Entry 3SHJ (X-ray diffraction, 2.80 A resolution); this record covers chains V and W of the 28 polymer chains in the assembly.

[Chain V]
Name: Proteasome component PUP1
Organism: Saccharomyces cerevisiae
Notes: EC 3.4.25.1
Reference sequence: P25043 (PSB7_YEAST); the construct lacks a stretch of the UniProt sequence and is renumbered around it, so the offset changes along the chain: 1-91 = UniProt 30-120; 93-105 = UniProt 121-133; 106-187 = UniProt 135-216; 189-223 = UniProt 217-251
Amino-acid sequence (222 residues; row label = number of the first residue in the row; note: 2 numbers in that range are skipped by the numbering (no residue carries them; nothing is unmodelled there)):
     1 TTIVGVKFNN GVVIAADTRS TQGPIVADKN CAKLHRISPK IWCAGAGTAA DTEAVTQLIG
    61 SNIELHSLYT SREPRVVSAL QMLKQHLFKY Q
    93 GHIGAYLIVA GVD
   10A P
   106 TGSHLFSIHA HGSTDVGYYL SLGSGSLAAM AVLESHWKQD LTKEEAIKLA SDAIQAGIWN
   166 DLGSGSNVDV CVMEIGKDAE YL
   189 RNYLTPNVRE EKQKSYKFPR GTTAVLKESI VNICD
UniProt features mapped onto this chain:
  - active site: Thr1 (Nucleophile)

[Chain W]
Name: Proteasome component PUP3
Organism: Saccharomyces cerevisiae
Notes: EC 3.4.25.1
Reference sequence: P25451 (PSB3_YEAST); the construct lacks a stretch of the UniProt sequence and is renumbered around it, so the offset changes along the chain: -8 to -1 = UniProt 2-9; 1-36 = UniProt 10-45; 38-105 = UniProt 46-113; 106-122 = UniProt 117-133; 2 more segments
Amino-acid sequence (204 residues; each row starts with the number of its first residue; note: 3 numbers in that range are skipped by the numbering (no residue carries them; nothing is unmodelled there); a row labelled like 10A-10C holds insertion residues (10A, then the next letters in order); numbers below 1 keep their minus sign (Ser-8 is residue -8)):
    -8 SDPSSING
     1 GIVVAMTGKD CVAIACDLRL GSQSLGVSNK FEKIFH
    38 YGHVFLGITG LATDVTTLNE MFRYKTNLYK LKEERAIEPE TFTQLVSSSL YERRFGPYFV
    98 GPVVAGIN
10A-10C SKS
   106 GKPFIAGFDL IGCIDEA
   12A K
   123 DFIVSGTASD QLFGMCESLY EPNLEPEDLF ETISQALLNA ADRDALSGWG AVVYIIK
   181 KDEVVKRYLK MRQD
UniProt features mapped onto this chain:
  - modified residue: Ser22 (Phosphoserine)
  - cross-link: Lys62 (Glycyl lysine isopeptide (Lys-Gly) (interchain with G-Cter in ubiquitin))

[Chain V / chain W interface]
Residue-residue contacts (66; chain V residue first):
  Ile25(V) with Asp132(W); Phe135(W), hydrophobic
  Val26(V) with Phe135(W)
  Ala27(V) with Asp120(W); Phe135(W), hydrophobic
  Asp28(V) with Asp120(W); Glu121(W)
  Lys29(V) with Glu139(W), salt bridge
  Thr48(V) with Arg91(W); Ile116(W)
  Ala49(V) with Cys118(W), hydrophobic
  Ala50(V) with Tyr88(W); Ile116(W), hydrophobic; Cys118(W)
  Asp51(V) with Tyr88(W), hydrogen bond; Arg91(W), salt bridge
  Ala54(V) with Tyr88(W)
  Tyr90(V) with Phe92(W), hydrophobic
  His94(V) with Arg91(W), hydrogen bond (backbone-side chain); Phe92(W)
  Ile95(V) with Tyr88(W); Phe92(W), hydrophobic
  Arg197(V) with Glu139(W), salt bridge
  Lys200(V) with Ser140(W), hydrogen bond (side chain-backbone); Tyr142(W), hydrogen bond (side chain-backbone)
  Ser203(V) with Glu143(W), hydrogen bond
  Tyr204(V) with Ser140(W); Leu141(W), hydrophobic
  Lys205(V) with Glu143(W); Asp150(W), salt bridge
  Phe206(V) with Leu141(W), hydrophobic; Glu153(W); Gln157(W)
  Arg208(V) with Glu149(W), salt bridge; Asp150(W), salt bridge; Glu153(W)
  Gly209(V) with Glu153(W), hydrogen bond (backbone-side chain)
  Thr210(V) with Glu153(W)
  Thr211(V) with Phe152(W); Glu153(W), hydrogen bond; Ser156(W); Gln157(W), hydrogen bond; Leu189(W)
  Ala212(V) with Leu189(W); Lys190(W), hydrogen bond (backbone-backbone)
  Val213(V) with Phe152(W), hydrophobic; Tyr188(W)
  Leu214(V) with Tyr188(W), hydrogen bond (backbone-backbone); Leu189(W); Lys190(W)
  Lys215(V) with Arg187(W); Tyr188(W), hydrogen bond (backbone-backbone)
  Glu216(V) with Lys186(W); Arg187(W), salt bridge
  Ser217(V) with Val185(W); Lys186(W), hydrogen bond (backbone-backbone)
  Ile218(V) with Val184(W)
  Val219(V) with His36(W); Tyr176(W), hydrophobic; Val184(W), hydrogen bond (backbone-backbone); Lys186(W)
  Asn220(V) with His36(W)
  Ile221(V) with Gly39(W); His40(W); Val184(W), hydrophobic
  Asp223(V) with Lys67(W), salt bridge
Interface residues without a listed pair, chain V (37 interface residues in all): Gln22, Gly96, Pro207
Interface residues without a listed pair, chain W (40 interface residues in all): Phe42, Asp114, Gly117, Asp123, Leu146, Glu147, Thr154, Leu160

[Summary]
37 residues of chain V and 40 residues of chain W are in contact; the contacts include 13 hydrogen bonds and 8
salt bridges. Polar pairs include Lys29(V)-Glu139(W), Asp51(V)-Arg91(W) and Arg197(V)-Glu139(W). UniProt lists
active-site residue Thr1(V) on chain V.
Chain V is Proteasome component PUP1 and chain W is Proteasome component PUP3, both from Saccharomyces
cerevisiae; the structure, Proteasome in complex with hydroxyurea derivative HU10, was determined by X-ray
diffraction.
